5B2I - chains C and J of the 10 polymer chains in the assembly; structure by X-ray diffraction, 3.00 A resolution.

== Chain C ==
Protein: Histone H2A type 1-B/E
Organism: Homo sapiens
UniProtKB: P04908 (H2A1B_HUMAN); residues 0-129 here correspond to UniProt positions 1-130 (UniProt number = residue number + 1)
Sequence (133 residues; row label = number of the first residue in the row; numbers below 1 keep their minus sign (Gly-3 is residue -3)):
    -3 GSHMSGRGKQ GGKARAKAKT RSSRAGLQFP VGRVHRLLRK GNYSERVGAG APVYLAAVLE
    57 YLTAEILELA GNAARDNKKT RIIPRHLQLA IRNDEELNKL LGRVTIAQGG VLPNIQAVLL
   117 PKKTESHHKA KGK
Not modelled in the structure: -3 to 12, 119-129
Differences from the reference sequence: expression tag (-3 to -1)
Curated features (UniProtKB/Swiss-Prot):
  - modified residue: Ser1 (N-acetylserine), Arg3 (Citrulline), Lys5 (N6-(2-hydroxyisobutyryl)lysine), Lys9 (N6-(2-hydroxyisobutyryl)lysine), Lys13 (N6-(beta-hydroxybutyryl)lysine), Lys36 (N6-(2-hydroxyisobutyryl)lysine), Lys74 (N6-(2-hydroxyisobutyryl)lysine), Lys75 (N6-(2-hydroxyisobutyryl)lysine), Lys95 (N6-(2-hydroxyisobutyryl)lysine), Gln104 (N5-methylglutamine), Lys118 (N6-(2-hydroxyisobutyryl)lysine), Lys119 (N6-crotonyllysine), Thr120 (Phosphothreonine), Lys125 (N6-crotonyllysine)
  - cross-link (Glycyl lysine isopeptide (Lys-Gly)): Lys13 (interchain with G-Cter in ubiquitin), Lys15 (interchain with G-Cter in ubiquitin), Lys119 (interchain with G-Cter in ubiquitin)

== Chain J ==
Molecule: 146-nt DNA strand
Organism: Homo sapiens
Sequence (146 nucleotides; row label = number of the first residue in the row; numbers below 1 keep their minus sign (DA-73 is residue -73)):
   -73 ATCAATATCC ACGTGCCAGT TATACCAAAA GTGTATTTGG AAACTCCTAA CTGAAAAGGC
   -13 ATGTTCACGT GAATTCACGT GAACATGCCT TTTCAGTTAG GAGTTTCCAA ATACACTTTT
    47 GGTATAACTG GCACGTGGAT ATTGAT
Metal / ion sites: Mn2+ site 1: DG-3, DA-2; Mn2+ site 2: DT46, DG47

== How chain C and chain J interact ==
Residue-residue contacts (15):
  Thr16(C) with DT46(J), sugar contact
  Arg29(C) with DG47(J), hydrogen bond to the phosphate; DG48(J), salt bridge to the phosphate
  Arg42(C) with DA37(J), hydrogen bond to the sugar; DT38(J), phosphate contact
  Val43(C) with DA37(J), phosphate contact; DT38(J), hydrogen bond to the phosphate
  Gly44(C) with DA37(J), phosphate contact
  Ala45(C) with DA37(J), phosphate contact
  Lys75(C) with DC58(J), phosphate contact; DA59(J), salt bridge to the phosphate
  Thr76(C) with DG57(J), sugar contact; DC58(J), hydrogen bond to the phosphate
  Arg77(C) with DG57(J), sugar contact; DC58(J), hydrogen bond to the phosphate
Other interface residues (no listed pair), chain C (11 interface residues in all): Arg35, Glu41

== Overview ==
Chain C and chain J form an interface of 11 and 8 residues respectively; the contacts include 5 hydrogen bonds
and 2 salt bridges. Among the polar pairs are Arg42(C)-DA37(J), Arg29(C)-DG47(J) and Val43(C)-DT38(J). DG-3(J)
and DA-2(J) form the Mn2+ site 1.
Here chain C is Histone H2A type 1-B/E and chain J is a 146-nt DNA strand, both from Homo sapiens. Entry 5B2I
(Human nucleosome containing CpG unmethylated DNA) was determined by X-ray diffraction, deposited together
with 5B2J.
